PDB entry 8RT7 | electron microscopy, 2.93 A resolution | chains Y and h of the 46 polymer chains in the assembly

== Chain Y (and h) ==
Protein: TrwE protein
Organism: Escherichia coli
Notes: chain h of this document is another copy of the same molecule, construct and numbering; everything in this record applies to it too
Reference sequence: A8R758 (A8R758_SALDU); numbering as in UniProt (aligned over 1-395)
Amino-acid sequence (395 residues; row label = number of the first residue in the row):
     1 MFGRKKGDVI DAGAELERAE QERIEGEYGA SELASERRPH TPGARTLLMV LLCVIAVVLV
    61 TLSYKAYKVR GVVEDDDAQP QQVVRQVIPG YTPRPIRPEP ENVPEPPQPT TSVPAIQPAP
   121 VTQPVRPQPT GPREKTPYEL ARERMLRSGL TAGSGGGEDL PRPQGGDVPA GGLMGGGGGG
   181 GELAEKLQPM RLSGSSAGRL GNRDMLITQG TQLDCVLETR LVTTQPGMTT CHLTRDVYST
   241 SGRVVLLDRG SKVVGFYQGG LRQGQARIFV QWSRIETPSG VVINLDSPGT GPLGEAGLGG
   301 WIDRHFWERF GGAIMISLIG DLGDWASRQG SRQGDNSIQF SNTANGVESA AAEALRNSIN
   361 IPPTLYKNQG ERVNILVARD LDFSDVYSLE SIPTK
Unresolved in the structure: 1-134, 154-176, 332-348
Cystine bridges: Cys215-Cys231

== Chain Y / chain h interface ==
Contacting residue pairs (13; chain Y residue first):
  Gly180(Y) - Phe256(h)
  Gly180(Y) - Gln258(h)
  Gly181(Y) - Gln258(h)  hydrogen bond (backbone-side chain)
  Glu182(Y) - Pro226(h)
  Glu182(Y) - Gln258(h)
  Glu182(Y) - Gly259(h)  hydrogen bond (side chain-backbone)
  Leu183(Y) - Pro226(h)
  Leu183(Y) - Gly227(h)
  Leu183(Y) - Met228(h)  hydrophobic
  Leu183(Y) - Phe256(h)  hydrophobic
  Leu183(Y) - Gln258(h)
  Lys186(Y) - Gln225(h)  hydrogen bond
  Lys186(Y) - Pro226(h)
Also at the interface, not in a pair above, chain h (8 interface residues in all): Tyr257

== In short ==
5 residues of chain Y face 8 of chain h across their interface; the contacts include 3 hydrogen bonds. Polar
pairs include Gly181(Y)-Gln258(h), Glu182(Y)-Gly259(h) and Lys186(Y)-Gln225(h).
Chain Y and chain h are both TrwE protein (Escherichia coli); the structure, Conformation-B of the full-length
outer membrane core complex (TrwH/VirB7, TrwF/VirB9, TrwE/VirB10CTD) from the fully-assembled R388 type ...,
was determined by electron microscopy, deposited together with 8RT4, 8RT5, 8RT6, 8RT8, 8RT9, 8RTA, 8RTB and
8RTD.
